PDB entry 9UD9 | electron microscopy, 3.11 A resolution | chains D and E of the 6 polymer chains in the assembly

# Chain D
Protein: Na(+)-translocating NADH-quinone reductase subunit D
Source organism: Vibrio cholerae O395
Notes: EC 7.2.1.1
UniProtKB: A5F5Y6 (NQRD_VIBC3); residues 1-210 here = UniProt positions 1-210
Sequence (210 residues; row label = number of the first residue in the row):
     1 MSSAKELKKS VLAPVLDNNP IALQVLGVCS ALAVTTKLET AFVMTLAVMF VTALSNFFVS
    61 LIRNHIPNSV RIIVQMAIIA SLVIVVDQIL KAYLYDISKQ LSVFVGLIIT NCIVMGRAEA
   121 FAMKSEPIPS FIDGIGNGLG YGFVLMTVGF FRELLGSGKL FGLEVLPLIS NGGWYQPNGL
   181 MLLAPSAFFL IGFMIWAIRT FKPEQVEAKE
Disordered / not traced: 1-6
Bound ions: 2Fe-2S cluster Fe: C29, C112 (shared with C26(E), C120(E) of chain E)
Small-molecule neighbours: 2Fe-2S cluster (FES): C29, T110, N111, C112

# Chain E
Protein: Na(+)-translocating NADH-quinone reductase subunit E
Source organism: Vibrio cholerae O395
Notes: EC 7.2.1.1
UniProtKB: A5F5Y5 (NQRE_VIBC3); residue numbers follow UniProt; this construct covers 1-198
Sequence (198 residues; numbered 1 to 198; the number before each row is that of its first residue):
     1 MEHYISLLVK SIFIENMALS FFLGMCTFLA VSKKVKTSFG LGIAVIVVLT ISVPVNNLVY
    61 NLVLKPDALV EGVDLSFLNF ITFIGVIAAL VQILEMILDR FFPPLYNALG IFLPLITVNC
   121 AIFGGVSFMV QRDYSFAESV VYGFGSGVGW MLAIVALAGI REKMKYSDVP PGLRGLGITF
   181 ITAGLMALGF MSFSGVQL
Bound ions: 2Fe-2S cluster Fe: C26, C120 (shared with C29(D), C112(D) of chain D)
Small-molecule neighbours: 2Fe-2S cluster (FES): G24, C26, N119, C120

# Chain D / chain E interface
Pairs across the interface (56; chain D residue first):
  L23(D) with L176(E)
  V25(D) with C26(E), hydrogen bond (backbone-side chain); L29(E), hydrophobic
  G27(D) with C26(E)
  V28(D) with M25(E), hydrophobic
  C29(D) with F21(E); F22(E); G24(E); C120(E), hydrogen bond
  L32(D) with F22(E)
  A33(D) with F22(E)
  A80(D) with I81(E), hydrophobic
  I84(D) with F77(E); F80(E), hydrophobic
  D87(D) with F80(E)
  Q88(D) with F77(E)
  S102(D) with Q131(E)
  V103(D) with S127(E); F128(E), hydrophobic
  F104(D) with F21(E)
  G106(D) with F80(E); F123(E)
  L107(D) with L23(E), hydrophobic; F123(E), hydrophobic; G124(E)
  I109(D) with F80(E), hydrophobic; I84(E), hydrophobic
  T110(D) with I84(E); V118(E); C120(E); F123(E)
  C112(D) with C26(E), hydrogen bond
  L183(D) with M191(E), hydrophobic
  A184(D) with L19(E); S20(E); F22(E)
  P185(D) with G184(E)
  A187(D) with F22(E), hydrophobic
  F188(D) with L19(E); F22(E), hydrophobic; M25(E), hydrophobic; F180(E); A183(E), hydrophobic; G184(E)
  F189(D) with I181(E); G184(E); L185(E)
  I191(D) with F180(E), hydrophobic
  G192(D) with L173(E)
  I195(D) with L176(E), hydrophobic; F180(E), hydrophobic
  W196(D) with G172(E); L173(E), hydrophobic
  R199(D) with G172(E); R174(E), hydrogen bond (side chain-backbone)
  V206(D) with P171(E)
Interface residues without a listed pair, chain D (42 interface residues in all): I21, A22, Q24, L26, M76, A77, V83, L180, F193, E207, K209
Interface residues without a listed pair, chain E (37 interface residues in all): N119, P170, G175, G177, A187, L188

# In short
42 residues of chain D and 37 residues of chain E are in contact, with 4 hydrogen bonds. Polar pairs include
V25(D)-C26(E), C29(D)-C120(E) and C112(D)-C26(E). 2Fe-2S cluster is bound between chain D and chain E.
Chain D is Na(+)-translocating NADH-quinone reductase subunit D and chain E is Na(+)-translocating
NADH-quinone reductase subunit E, both from Vibrio cholerae O395; the structure, Cryo-EM structure of
Na+-translocating NADH-ubiquinone oxidoreductase from Vibrio cholerae reduced by NADH, in the absence of ...,
was determined by electron microscopy (same publication as 9U5G, 9UD3, 9UD4, 9UD5, 9UD6, 9UD8 and 4 further
entries).
